PDB entry 3TNW | X-ray diffraction, 2.00 A resolution | chains A and B

# Chain A
Protein: Cyclin-dependent kinase 2
From: Homo sapiens
Notes: EC 2.7.11.22
UniProtKB: P24941 (CDK2_HUMAN); numbering as in UniProt (aligned over 1-298)
Chain sequence (300 residues; each row starts with the number of its first residue; numbers below 1 keep their minus sign (Gly-1 is residue -1)):
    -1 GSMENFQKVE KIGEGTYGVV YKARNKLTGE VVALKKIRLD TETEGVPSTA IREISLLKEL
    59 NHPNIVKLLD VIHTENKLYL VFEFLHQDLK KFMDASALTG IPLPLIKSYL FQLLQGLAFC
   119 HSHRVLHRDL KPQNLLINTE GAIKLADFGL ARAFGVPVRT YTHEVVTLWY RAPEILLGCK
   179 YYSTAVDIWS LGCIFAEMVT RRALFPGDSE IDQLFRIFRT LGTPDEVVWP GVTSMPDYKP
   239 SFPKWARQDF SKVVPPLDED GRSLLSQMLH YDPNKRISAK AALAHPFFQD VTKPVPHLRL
Disordered / not traced: -1, 38-40
Modified residues: Thr160 (phosphothreonine; TPO)
Sequence notes: expression tag (-1 to 0)
Ligand contacts: can508 (F18; 4-[(E)-(3,5-diamino-1H-pyrazol-4-yl)diazenyl]phenol): Ile10, Val18, Ala31, Lys33, Glu51, Val64, Phe80, Glu81, Phe82, Leu83, Leu134, Ala144, Asp145, Phe146
Curated features (UniProtKB/Swiss-Prot):
  - active site: Asp127 (Proton acceptor)
  - binding site (ATP): Ile10 to Val18, Lys33, Glu81 to Leu83, Asp86, Lys129 to Asn132, Asp145
  - binding site (Mg(2+)): Asn132, Asp145
  - site (CDK7 binding): Lys9, Lys88, Lys89, Leu166
  - modified residue: Met1 (N-acetylmethionine), Lys6 (N6-acetyllysine), Thr14 (Phosphothreonine), Tyr15 (Phosphotyrosine), Tyr19 (Phosphotyrosine), Thr160 (Phosphothreonine)
What the authors report for this chain:
  - binding site for can508: Lys33, Glu51, Phe80

# Chain B
Protein: Cyclin-A2
From: Bos taurus
Notes: fragment: cyclin boxes, UNP resdiues 169-430
UniProtKB: P30274 (CCNA2_BOVIN); residues 171-432 here correspond to UniProt positions 169-430 (UniProt number = residue number - 2)
Chain sequence (262 residues; each row starts with the number of its first residue):
   171 SVNEVPDYHE DIHTYLREME VKCKPKVGYM KKQPDITNSM RAILVDWLVE VGEEYKLQNE
   231 TLHLAVNYID RFLSSMSVLR GKLQLVGTAA MLLASKFEEI YPPEVAEFVY ITDDTYTKKQ
   291 VLRMEHLVLK VLAFDLAAPT INQFLTQYFL HQQPANCKVE SLAMFLGELS LIDADPYLKY
   351 LPSVIAAAAF HLALYTVTGQ SWPESLVQKT GYTLETLKPC LLDLHQTYLR APQHAQQSIR
   411 EKYKNSKYHG VSLLNPPETL NV
Disordered / not traced: 171-175

# Interface between chain A and chain B
Contacting residue pairs - 66 pairs, chain A then chain B:
  Leu37(A) - His296(B)
  Thr41(A) - Lys288(B)  hydrogen bond (backbone-side chain)
  Thr41(A) - Leu292(B)
  Glu42(A) - Lys266(B)  hydrogen bond (backbone-side chain)
  Glu42(A) - Glu274(B)
  Glu42(A) - Val275(B)  hydrogen bond (side chain-backbone)
  Glu42(A) - Lys288(B)  salt bridge
  Gly43(A) - Lys266(B)
  Gly43(A) - Leu292(B)
  Gly43(A) - Glu295(B)
  Val44(A) - Lys266(B)  hydrogen bond (backbone-side chain)
  Val44(A) - Glu295(B)  hydrogen bond (backbone-side chain)
  Val44(A) - Leu299(B)  hydrophobic
  Ser46(A) - Lys266(B)
  Ile49(A) - Leu263(B)  hydrophobic
  Ile49(A) - Lys266(B)
  Ile49(A) - Leu306(B)  hydrophobic
  Arg50(A) - Lys266(B)
  Arg50(A) - Phe267(B)  hydrogen bond (side chain-backbone)
  Arg50(A) - Glu269(B)
  Ile52(A) - Phe304(B)  hydrophobic
  Ser53(A) - Phe267(B)
  Ser53(A) - Phe304(B)  hydrogen bond (side chain-backbone)
  Ser53(A) - Leu306(B)  hydrogen bond (side chain-backbone)
  Ser53(A) - Ala307(B)  hydrogen bond (side chain-backbone)
  Leu54(A) - Ala307(B)  hydrophobic
  Lys56(A) - Ala303(B)  hydrogen bond (side chain-backbone)
  Lys56(A) - Asp305(B)  salt bridge
  Glu57(A) - Tyr185(B)  hydrogen bond
  Glu57(A) - Ala307(B)
  His71(A) - His296(B)  hydrogen bond
  His71(A) - Lys300(B)
  His71(A) - Phe304(B)
  Thr72(A) - His296(B)  hydrogen bond (backbone-side chain)
  Glu73(A) - Arg293(B)  salt bridge
  Ala116(A) - Tyr178(B)
  His119(A) - Tyr178(B)
  His119(A) - Ile182(B)
  Ser120(A) - Tyr178(B)
  Ser120(A) - Asp181(B)  hydrogen bond
  Ser120(A) - Ile182(B)
  His121(A) - Tyr185(B)
  Arg122(A) - Ile182(B)
  Arg122(A) - Tyr185(B)
  Arg122(A) - Ala307(B)  hydrogen bond (side chain-backbone)
  Arg150(A) - Glu268(B)  salt bridge
  Ala151(A) - Phe267(B)  hydrophobic
  Phe152(A) - Ile182(B)  hydrophobic
  Val154(A) - His179(B)
  Val154(A) - Ile182(B)  hydrophobic
  Val154(A) - Thr316(B)  hydrogen bond (backbone-side chain)
  Val154(A) - Gln317(B)  hydrogen bond (backbone-backbone)
  Val154(A) - Leu320(B)  hydrophobic
  Pro155(A) - Thr316(B)
  Arg157(A) - Gln228(B)  hydrogen bond
  Arg157(A) - Glu268(B)  salt bridge
  Thr158(A) - Ile270(B)
  Tyr159(A) - Ile270(B)
  Thr160(A) - Glu269(B)
  Thr160(A) - Ile270(B)
  His161(A) - Tyr271(B)
  Ser276(A) - Tyr178(B)
  Ala277(A) - Tyr178(B)  hydrogen bond (backbone-side chain)
  Lys278(A) - Asp177(B)  hydrogen bond (side chain-backbone)
  Lys278(A) - Tyr178(B)  hydrogen bond (backbone-side chain)
  Lys278(A) - Asp181(B)  salt bridge
Other interface residues (no listed pair), chain A (37 interface residues in all): Val69, Leu76, Thr182
Other interface residues (no listed pair), chain B (34 interface residues in all): Leu186, Met189, Glu230

# In short
Chain A and chain B form an interface of 37 and 34 residues respectively, with 21 hydrogen bonds and 6 salt
bridges. Polar pairs include Glu42(A)-Lys288(B), Lys56(A)-Asp305(B) and Glu73(A)-Arg293(B). Ligands of chain
A: can508. The paper reports a binding site for can508 at Lys33(A), Glu51(A) and Phe80(A).
Here chain A is Cyclin-dependent kinase 2 (Homo sapiens) and chain B is Cyclin-A2 (Bos taurus). Entry 3TNW
(Structure of CDK2/cyclin A in complex with CAN508) was determined by X-ray diffraction together with 3TN8,
3TNH and 3TNI from the same study.
